Entry 8BPG (electron microscopy, 3.10 A resolution); this record covers chains D and E of the 6 polymer chains in the assembly.

[Chain D (and E)]
Protein: Immunoglobulin heavy constant mu
Organism: Homo sapiens
Notes: chain E of this document is another copy of the same molecule, construct and numbering; everything in this record applies to it too
Amino-acid sequence (348 residues; each row starts with the number of its first residue):
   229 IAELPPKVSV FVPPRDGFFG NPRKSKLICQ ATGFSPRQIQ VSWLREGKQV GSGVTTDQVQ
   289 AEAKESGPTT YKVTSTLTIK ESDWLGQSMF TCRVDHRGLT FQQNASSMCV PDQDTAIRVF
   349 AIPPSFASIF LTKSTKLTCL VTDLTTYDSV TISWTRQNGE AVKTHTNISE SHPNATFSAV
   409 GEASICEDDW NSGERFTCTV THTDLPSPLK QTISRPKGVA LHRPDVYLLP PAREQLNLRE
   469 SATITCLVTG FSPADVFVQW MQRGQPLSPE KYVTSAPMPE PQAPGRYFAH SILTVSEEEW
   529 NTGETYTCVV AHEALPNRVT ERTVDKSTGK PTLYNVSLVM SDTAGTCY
Not modelled in the structure: 229-344, 569-576
Disulfides: Cys367-Cys426, Cys474-Cys536
Covalent attachments: N-acetylglucosamine (NAG) linked to Asn563
Reported in the primary citation:
  - post-translational modification sites: Asn563
  - specificity-determining residues: Arg467, Arg514 (proposed by the authors, not directly observed)
  - binding site for N-acetylglucosamine: Asn563
  - specificity-determining residues: Arg467, Arg514 (by similarity / conservation)

[Interface between chain D and chain E]
Contacting residue pairs (17):
  Tyr455(D) - Gln463(E)
  Gln463(D) - Tyr455(E)
  Val501(D) - Pro509(E)  hydrophobic
  Val501(D) - Phe516(E)  hydrophobic
  Pro509(D) - Val501(E)  hydrophobic
  Phe516(D) - Val501(E)  hydrophobic
  Phe516(D) - Ile520(E)  hydrophobic
  His518(D) - Ile520(E)
  Ile520(D) - Phe516(E)  hydrophobic
  Ile520(D) - His518(E)
  Leu561(D) - Leu566(E)  hydrophobic
  Tyr562(D) - Val564(E)
  Tyr562(D) - Leu566(E)  hydrophobic
  Val564(D) - Tyr562(E)
  Val564(D) - Val564(E)  hydrophobic
  Leu566(D) - Leu561(E)  hydrophobic
  Leu566(D) - Tyr562(E)  hydrophobic
Interface residues without a listed pair, chain D (18 interface residues in all): Leu457, Ala460, Glu462, Thr473, Leu475, Ser503, Met506
Interface residues without a listed pair, chain E (18 interface residues in all): Leu457, Ala460, Glu462, Thr473, Leu475, Ser503, Met506

[Overview]
Chain D and chain E each contribute 18 residues to their interface. Covalently linked N-acetylglucosamine: at
Asn563(D). From the paper: a binding site for N-acetylglucosamine at Asn563(D); specificity determinants
Arg467(D) and Arg514(D).
Both chains are Immunoglobulin heavy constant mu (Homo sapiens). Entry 8BPG (FcMR binding at subunit Fcu3 of
IgM pentamer) was determined by electron microscopy, deposited together with 8BPE and 8BPF.
